PDB entry 8RMO | X-ray diffraction, 1.16 A resolution | chains F and L of the 3 polymer chains in the assembly

# Chain F
Name: FLAG-tag
Chain sequence (8 residues; numbered 1 to 8; the number before each row is that of its first residue):
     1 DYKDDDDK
Unresolved in the structure: 7-8
Reported in the primary citation:
  - contacts within the chain: Asp1-Asp4 (backbone contact), Asp1-Lys3, Tyr2-Asp5 (backbone contact), Lys3-Asp6 (backbone contact)
  - mutagenesis - D5E: increased binding to full wt anti-FLAG M2 IgG
  - mutagenesis - D5E: unchanged binding to wt anti-FLAG M2 Fab

# Chain L
Name: anti-FLAG M2 light chain
Organism: Mus musculus
Chain sequence (219 residues; row label = number of the first residue in the row):
     1 DVLMTQIPLSLPVSLGDQASISCRSSQSIVHRNGNTYLEWYLLKPGQSPK
    51 LLIYKVSNRFSGVPDRFSGSGSGTDFTLKISRVEAEDLGVYYCFQGSHVP
   101 YTFGGGTKLEIRRADAAPTVSIFPPSSEQLTSGGASVVCFLNNFYPKDIN
   151 VKWKIDGSERQNGVLNSWTDQDSKDSTYSMSSTLTLTKDEYERHNSYTCE
   201 ATHKTSTSPIVKSFNRNQC
Unresolved in the structure: 203-208, 218-219
Disulfide bonds: Cys23-Cys93, Cys139-Cys199
Reported in the primary citation:
  - conformationally variable residues: Arg32

# Chain F / chain L interface
Contacting residue pairs (12):
  Asp1(F) - His31(L)  salt bridge
  Lys3(F) - His31(L)
  Lys3(F) - Asn33(L)  hydrogen bond (backbone-side chain)
  Lys3(F) - Tyr37(L)
  Lys3(F) - Gly96(L)  hydrogen bond (side chain-backbone)
  Lys3(F) - Tyr101(L)
  Asp4(F) - His31(L)
  Asp4(F) - Arg32(L)  salt bridge
  Asp6(F) - Asn33(L)
  Asp6(F) - Asn35(L)  hydrogen bond
  Asp6(F) - Tyr37(L)  hydrogen bond
  Asp6(F) - Lys55(L)  salt bridge
Interface residues without a listed pair, chain F (5 interface residues in all): Tyr2
The authors on this interface:
  - pairs named by the authors: Asp1(F)-His31(L) (salt bridge), Asp1(F)-Tyr101(L), Lys3(F)-Asn33(L) (backbone contact), Asp4(F)-Arg32(L) (salt bridge), Asp6(F)-Lys55(L) (salt bridge), Asp6(F)-Asn35(L) (hydrogen bond)
  - epitope / paratope residues, chain F: Asp1(F), Lys3(F), Asp4(F), Asp6(F)
  - epitope / paratope residues, chain L: His31(L), Arg32(L), Asn33(L), Asn35(L), Lys55(L), Tyr101(L)

# Overview
5 residues of chain F face 8 of chain L across their interface, with 4 hydrogen bonds and 3 salt bridges.
Polar pairs include Asp1(F)-His31(L), Asp4(F)-Arg32(L) and Asp6(F)-Lys55(L). The authors report salt bridges
between Asp1(F) and His31(L), Asp4(F) and Arg32(L) and Asp6(F) and Lys55(L); a contact between Asp1(F) and
Tyr101(L); a backbone contact between Lys3(F) and Asn33(L). The paper reports that D5E of chain F increases
binding to full wt anti-FLAG M2 IgG; epitope/paratope residues Asp1(F), Lys3(F) and His31(L) among others.
Chain F is FLAG-tag and chain L is anti-FLAG M2 light chain (Mus musculus); the structure, Crystal structure
of anti-FLAG M2 Fab fragment bound to FLAG-tag peptide epitope, was determined by X-ray diffraction.
